PDB entry 2C5F | X-ray diffraction, 2.60 A resolution | chain A

Chain A:
Name: Acetylcholinesterase
Source organism: Torpedo californica
Notes: EC 3.1.1.7
UniProtKB: P04058 (ACES_TORCA); residues 1-537 here correspond to UniProt positions 22-558 (UniProt number = residue number + 21)
Sequence (537 residues; each row starts with the number of its first residue):
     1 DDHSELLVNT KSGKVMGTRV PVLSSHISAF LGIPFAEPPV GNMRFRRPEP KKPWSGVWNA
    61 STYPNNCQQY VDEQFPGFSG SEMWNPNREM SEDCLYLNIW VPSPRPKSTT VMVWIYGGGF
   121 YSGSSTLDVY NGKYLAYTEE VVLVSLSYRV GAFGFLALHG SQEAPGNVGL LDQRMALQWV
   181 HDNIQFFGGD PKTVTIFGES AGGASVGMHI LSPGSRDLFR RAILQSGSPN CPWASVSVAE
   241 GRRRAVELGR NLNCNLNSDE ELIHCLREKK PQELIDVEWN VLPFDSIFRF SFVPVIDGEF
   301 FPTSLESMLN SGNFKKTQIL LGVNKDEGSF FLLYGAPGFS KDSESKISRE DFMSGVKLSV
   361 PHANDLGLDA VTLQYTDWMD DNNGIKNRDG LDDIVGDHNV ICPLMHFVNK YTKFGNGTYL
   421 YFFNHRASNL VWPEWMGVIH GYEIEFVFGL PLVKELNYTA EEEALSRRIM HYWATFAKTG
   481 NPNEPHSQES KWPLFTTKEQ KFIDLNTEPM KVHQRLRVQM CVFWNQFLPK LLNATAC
Disordered / not traced: 1-3, 537
Disulfides: Cys-67/Cys-94, Cys-254/Cys-265, Cys-402/Cys-521
Covalently attached groups: N-acetylglucosamine (NAG) linked to Asn-59, Asn-416; 4,4-dihydroxy-N,N,N-trimethylpentan-1-aminium (NWA) linked to Ser-200
Ligand contacts:
  - n,N,N-trimethyl-4-oxopentan-1-aminium (CHH): Tyr-70, Tyr-121, Trp-279, Phe-331, Tyr-334
  - NWA (4,4-dihydroxy-N,N,N-trimethylpentan-1-aminium): Trp-84, Gly-117, Gly-118, Gly-119, Tyr-130, Glu-199, Ala-201, Trp-233, Phe-288, Phe-290, Phe-331, His-440, Gly-441
UniProt features mapped onto this chain:
  - active site: Ser-200 (Acyl-ester intermediate), Glu-327 (Charge relay system), His-440 (Charge relay system)
  - glycosylation (N-linked (GlcNAc...) asparagine): Asn-59, Asn-416, Asn-457, Asn-533
Reported in the primary citation:
  - catalytic residues: Gly-118, Gly-119, Ser-200, Ala-201, His-440
  - catalytic residues: Glu-327 (citing earlier work)
  - binding site for NWA: Trp-84, Gly-118, Gly-119, Glu-199, Ser-200, Ala-201
  - binding site for n,N,N-trimethyl-4-oxopentan-1-aminium: Tyr-70, Tyr-121, Trp-279
  - conformationally variable residues (side-chain flip): Phe-330, Phe-331

Summary:
Bound to chain A: n,N,N-trimethyl-4-oxopentan-1-aminium. Covalently linked N-acetylglucosamine: at Asn-59 and
Asn-416. Covalently linked compound NWA: at Ser-200. Curated annotation (UniProt) lists 3 active-site
residues. The paper reports catalytic residues Gly-118, Gly-119 and Ser-200 among others; a binding site for
NWA at Trp-84, Gly-118 and Gly-119 among others.
Chain A is Acetylcholinesterase (Torpedo californica); the structure, Torpedo californica acetylcholinesterase
in complex with a non hydrolysable substrate analogue, 4-oxo-N,N,N-trimethylpentanaminium, was determined by
X-ray diffraction, deposited together with 2C4H, 2C58 and 2C5G.
